2KBW - chains A and B; structure by solution NMR.

== Chain A ==
Protein: Induced myeloid leukemia cell differentiation protein Mcl-1
Organism: Homo sapiens
UniProtKB: Q07820 (MCL1_HUMAN); residue numbers follow UniProt; this construct covers 163-326
Amino-acid sequence (164 residues; each row starts with the number of its first residue):
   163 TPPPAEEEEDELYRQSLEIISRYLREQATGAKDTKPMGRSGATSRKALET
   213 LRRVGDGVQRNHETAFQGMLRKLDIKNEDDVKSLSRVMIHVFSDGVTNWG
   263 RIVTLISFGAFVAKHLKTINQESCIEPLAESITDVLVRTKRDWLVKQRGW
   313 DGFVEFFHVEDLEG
Unresolved in the structure: 163-166
From the paper describing this entry:
  - specificity-determining residues: Met231 (proposed by the authors, not directly observed)
  - conformationally variable residues (order/disorder transition): Ala193 to Gly203

== Chain B ==
Protein: BH3-interacting domain death agonist
Organism: Homo sapiens
Notes: fragment: BH3 motif, residues 76-106
UniProtKB: P55957 (BID_HUMAN); numbering as in UniProt (aligned over 76-106)
Amino-acid sequence (35 residues; row label = number of the first residue in the row):
    72 GPLGSESQEDIIRNIARHLAQVGDSMDRSIPPGLV
Unresolved in the structure: 72-75
From the paper describing this entry:
  - conformationally variable residues (order/disorder transition): Gln79 to Arg99

== Chain A / chain B interface ==
Contacting residue pairs - 40 pairs, chain A then chain B:
  Val216(A) - Met97(B)
  Val220(A) - Met97(B)
  Asn223(A) - Pro102(B)
  His224(A) - Val93(B)
  Met231(A) - Ile86(B)
  Met231(A) - Leu90(B)
  Lys234(A) - Ile82(B)
  Lys234(A) - Ile86(B)
  Leu235(A) - Ile86(B)
  Asp242(A) - Gln79(B)
  Ser245(A) - Gln79(B)
  Ser245(A) - Ile83(B)
  Leu246(A) - Ile83(B)
  Val249(A) - Ile83(B)
  Val249(A) - Ala87(B)
  Val249(A) - Leu90(B)
  His252(A) - Arg84(B)
  His252(A) - Ala87(B)
  Val253(A) - Ala87(B)
  Val253(A) - Ala91(B)
  Asp256(A) - Ala91(B)
  Val258(A) - Asp95(B)
  Asn260(A) - Asp95(B)
  Asn260(A) - Asp98(B)
  Trp261(A) - Asp98(B)
  Gly262(A) - Gly94(B)
  Gly262(A) - Met97(B)
  Gly262(A) - Asp98(B)
  Arg263(A) - Ala91(B)
  Arg263(A) - Gly94(B)
  Arg263(A) - Asp95(B)
  Thr266(A) - Leu90(B)
  Thr266(A) - Val93(B)
  Thr266(A) - Gly94(B)
  Thr266(A) - Met97(B)
  Phe270(A) - Leu90(B)
  Phe318(A) - Leu105(B)
  Phe319(A) - Leu105(B)
  Phe319(A) - Val106(B)
  His320(A) - Val106(B)
Interface residues without a listed pair, chain A (27 interface residues in all): Arg215, Val265, Leu267
Interface residues without a listed pair, chain B (20 interface residues in all): Glu77, Arg88, His89, Ile101
From the paper, about this interface:
  - residue pairs: Met231(A)-Leu90(B), Asp242(A)-Gln79(B), Asn260(A)-Asp98(B) (hydrogen bond), Gly262(A)-Asp98(B) (backbone contact), Phe270(A)-Leu90(B), Ala91(B)-Arg263(A) (backbone contact), Gly94(B)-Thr266(A) (backbone contact)
  - interface residues, chain A: Val253(A), Arg263(A), Thr266(A)
  - interface residues, chain B: Ala87(B), Leu90(B), Ala91(B), Gly94(B)

== Overview ==
Chain A and chain B form an interface of 27 and 20 residues respectively. The authors report contacts between
Met231(A) and Leu90(B), Asp242(A) and Gln79(B) and Phe270(A) and Leu90(B); a hydrogen bond between Asn260(A)
and Asp98(B); backbone contacts between Gly262(A) and Asp98(B), Ala91(B) and Arg263(A) and Gly94(B) and
Thr266(A). The paper reports interface residues Val253(A), Arg263(A) and Ala87(B) among others; the
specificity determinant Met231(A).
Chain A is Induced myeloid leukemia cell differentiation protein Mcl-1 and chain B is BH3-interacting domain
death agonist, both from Homo sapiens; the structure, Solution Structure of human Mcl-1 complexed with human
Bid_BH3 peptide, was determined by solution NMR.
